PDB entry 1Y77 | X-ray diffraction, 4.50 A resolution (low resolution: residue-level contacts below are approximate; hydrogen-bond / salt-bridge calls are withheld) | chains A and E of the 15 polymer chains in the assembly

Chain A:
Molecule: DNA-directed RNA polymerase II largest subunit
From: Saccharomyces cerevisiae
Notes: EC 2.7.7.6
Reference sequence: P04050 (RPB1_YEAST); residues 1-1733 here = UniProt positions 1-1733
Sequence (1733 residues; row label = number of the first residue in the row):
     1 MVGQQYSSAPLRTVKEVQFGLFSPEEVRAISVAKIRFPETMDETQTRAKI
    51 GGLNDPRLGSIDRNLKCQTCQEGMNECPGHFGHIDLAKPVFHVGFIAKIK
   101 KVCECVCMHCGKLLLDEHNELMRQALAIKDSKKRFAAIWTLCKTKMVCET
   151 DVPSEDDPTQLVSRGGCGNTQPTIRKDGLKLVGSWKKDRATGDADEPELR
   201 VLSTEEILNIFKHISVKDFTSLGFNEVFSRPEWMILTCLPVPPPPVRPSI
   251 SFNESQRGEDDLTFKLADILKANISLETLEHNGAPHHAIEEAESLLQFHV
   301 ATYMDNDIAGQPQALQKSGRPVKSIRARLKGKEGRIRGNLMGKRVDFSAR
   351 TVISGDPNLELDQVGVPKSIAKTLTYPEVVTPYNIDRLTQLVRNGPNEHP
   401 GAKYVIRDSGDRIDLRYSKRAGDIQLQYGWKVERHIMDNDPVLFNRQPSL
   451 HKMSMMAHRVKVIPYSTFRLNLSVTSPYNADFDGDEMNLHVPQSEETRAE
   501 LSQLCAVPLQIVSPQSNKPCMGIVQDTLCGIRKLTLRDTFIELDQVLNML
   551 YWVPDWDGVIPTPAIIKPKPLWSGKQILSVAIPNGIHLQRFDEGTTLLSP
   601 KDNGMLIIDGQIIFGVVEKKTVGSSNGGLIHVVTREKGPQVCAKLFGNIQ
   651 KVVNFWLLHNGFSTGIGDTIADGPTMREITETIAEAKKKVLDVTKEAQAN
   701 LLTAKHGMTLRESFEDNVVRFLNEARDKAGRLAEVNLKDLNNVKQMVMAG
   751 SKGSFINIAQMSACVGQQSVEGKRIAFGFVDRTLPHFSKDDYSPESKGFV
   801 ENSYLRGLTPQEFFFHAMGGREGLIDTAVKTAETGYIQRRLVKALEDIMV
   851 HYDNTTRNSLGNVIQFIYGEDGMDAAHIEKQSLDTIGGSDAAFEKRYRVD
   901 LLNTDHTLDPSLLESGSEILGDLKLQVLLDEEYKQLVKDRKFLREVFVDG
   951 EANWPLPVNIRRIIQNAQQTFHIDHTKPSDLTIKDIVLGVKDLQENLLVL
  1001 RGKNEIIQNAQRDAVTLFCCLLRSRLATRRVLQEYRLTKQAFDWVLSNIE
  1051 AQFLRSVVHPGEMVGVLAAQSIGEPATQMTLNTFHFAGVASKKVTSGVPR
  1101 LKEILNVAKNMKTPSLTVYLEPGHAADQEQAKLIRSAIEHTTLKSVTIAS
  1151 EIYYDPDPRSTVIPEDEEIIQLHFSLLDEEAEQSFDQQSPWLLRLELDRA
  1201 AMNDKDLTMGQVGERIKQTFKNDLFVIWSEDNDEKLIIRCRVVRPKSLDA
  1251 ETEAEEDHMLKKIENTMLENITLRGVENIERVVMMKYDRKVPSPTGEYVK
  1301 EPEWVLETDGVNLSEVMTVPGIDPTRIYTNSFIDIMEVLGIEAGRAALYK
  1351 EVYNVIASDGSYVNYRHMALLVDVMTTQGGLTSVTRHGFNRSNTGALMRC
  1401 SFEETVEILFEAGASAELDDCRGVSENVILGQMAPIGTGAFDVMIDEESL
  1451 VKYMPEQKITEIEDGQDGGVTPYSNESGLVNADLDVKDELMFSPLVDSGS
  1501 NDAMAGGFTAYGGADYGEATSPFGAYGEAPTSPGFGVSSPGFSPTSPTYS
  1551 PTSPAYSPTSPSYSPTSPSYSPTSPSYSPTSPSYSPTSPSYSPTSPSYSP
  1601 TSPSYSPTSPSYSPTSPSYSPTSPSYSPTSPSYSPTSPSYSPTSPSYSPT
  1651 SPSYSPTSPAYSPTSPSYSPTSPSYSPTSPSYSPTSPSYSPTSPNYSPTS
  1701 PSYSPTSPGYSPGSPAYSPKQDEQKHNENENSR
Disordered / not traced: 1, 187-194, 1082-1091, 1177-1186, 1244-1253, 1456-1733
Curated features (UniProtKB/Swiss-Prot):
  - region: Pro-248 to Asp-260 (Lid loop), Asn-306 to Lys-323 (Rudder loop), Pro-810 to Glu-822 (Bridging helix)
  - binding site (Zn(2+)): Cys-67, Cys-70, Cys-77, His-80, Cys-107, Cys-110, Cys-148, Cys-167
  - binding site (Mg(2+)): Asp-481, Asp-483, Asp-485
  - modified residue: Thr-1471 (Phosphothreonine)
  - cross-link (Glycyl lysine isopeptide (Lys-Gly)): Lys-695 (interchain with G-Cter in ubiquitin), Lys-1246 (interchain with G-Cter in ubiquitin), Lys-1350 (interchain with G-Cter in ubiquitin)
Bound ions: Zn2+ site 1: Cys-67, Cys-70, Cys-77, His-80; Zn2+ site 2 near Cys-167 (its only coordinating residue here); Mg2+: Asp-481, Asp-483 (shared with 1 residue of chain P)
Small-molecule neighbours: phosphomethylphosphonic acid guanylate ester (G2P): Pro-448, Asn-479, Lys-752, Gln-1078
What the authors report for this chain:
  - binding site for phosphomethylphosphonic acid guanylate ester: Asn-479
  - specificity-determining residues: Asn-479 (proposed by the authors, not directly observed)

Chain E:
Molecule: DNA-directed RNA polymerases I, II, and III 27 kDa polypeptide
From: Saccharomyces cerevisiae
Notes: EC 2.7.7.6
Reference sequence: P20434 (RPB5_YEAST); residue numbers follow UniProt; this construct covers 1-215
Sequence (215 residues; numbered 1 to 215; the number before each row is that of its first residue):
     1 MDQENERNISRLWRAFRTVKEMVKDRGYFITQEEVELPLEDFKAKYCDSM
    51 GRPQRKMMSFQANPTEESISKFPDMGSLWVEFCDEPSVGVKTMKTFVIHI
   101 QEKNFQTGIFVYQNNITPSAMKLVPSIPPATIETFNEAALVVNITHHELV
   151 PKHIRLSSDEKRELLKRYRLKESQLPRIQRADPVALYLGLKRGEVVKIIR
   201 KSETSGRYASYRICM
Disordered / not traced: 1

How chain A and chain E interact:
Contacting residue pairs (77):
  Arg-857(A) with Tyr-168(E); Leu-170(E)
  Leu-860(A) with Gln-174(E)
  Gly-861(A) with Gln-174(E)
  Asn-862(A) with Ser-173(E); Gln-174(E)
  Val-863(A) with Leu-170(E); Gln-174(E); Pro-176(E)
  Gln-865(A) with Tyr-208(E)
  Phe-866(A) with Tyr-168(E); Tyr-208(E); Ser-210(E); Tyr-211(E)
  Ile-867(A) with Tyr-208(E)
  Gly-869(A) with Thr-204(E)
  Glu-870(A) with Arg-200(E); Ser-202(E); Thr-204(E); Ser-205(E); Tyr-208(E)
  Asp-871(A) with Thr-204(E)
  Phe-942(A) with Gly-206(E); Arg-207(E)
  Glu-945(A) with Lys-201(E)
  Val-946(A) with Lys-201(E)
  Phe-947(A) with Glu-203(E)
  Leu-956(A) with Thr-204(E)
  Asn-1004(A) with Arg-167(E)
  Ile-1006(A) with Glu-163(E); Leu-164(E); Arg-167(E)
  Ile-1007(A) with Tyr-168(E)
  Asp-1013(A) with Ser-205(E); Arg-207(E)
  Ala-1014(A) with Ser-205(E)
  Leu-1017(A) with Ser-202(E); Glu-203(E); Thr-204(E); Ser-205(E); Gly-206(E)
  Met-1317(A) with Val-142(E)
  Thr-1318(A) with Arg-11(E); Arg-14(E); Ala-138(E)
  Pro-1324(A) with Val-142(E); His-147(E)
  Thr-1325(A) with His-146(E); His-147(E); Glu-148(E)
  Arg-1326(A) with His-147(E); Glu-148(E)
  Ile-1327(A) with His-147(E)
  Glu-1337(A) with Pro-183(E)
  Val-1338(A) with Pro-183(E)
  Leu-1339(A) with His-147(E); Val-150(E); Val-184(E)
  Gly-1340(A) with Asp-182(E); Pro-183(E)
  Ile-1341(A) with Asp-182(E); Arg-212(E)
  Glu-1342(A) with His-153(E); Ile-198(E); Arg-200(E); Arg-212(E)
  Ala-1343(A) with Leu-149(E); Val-150(E)
  Arg-1345(A) with Arg-200(E)
  Tyr-1349(A) with Glu-203(E)
  Tyr-1365(A) with Glu-203(E)
  Arg-1366(A) with Thr-204(E)
  Thr-1376(A) with Arg-212(E)
  Thr-1377(A) with Arg-177(E); Arg-212(E)
  Gln-1378(A) with Arg-177(E)
  Gly-1379(A) with Gln-179(E)
Interface residues without a listed pair, chain A (52 interface residues in all): Trp-954, Ala-1010, Val-1319, Tyr-1328, Ile-1335, Met-1336, Ala-1346, Ala-1347, Asp-1373
Interface residues without a listed pair, chain E (43 interface residues in all): Val-141, Ile-144, Pro-151, Glu-160, Leu-175, Ile-178, Ala-209

In short:
The interface between chain A and chain E involves 52 residues on one side and 43 on the other. Bound to chain
A: phosphomethylphosphonic acid guanylate ester. UniProt lists 8 Zn2+-binding residues and 3 Mg2+-binding
residues on chain A. The paper reports a binding site for phosphomethylphosphonic acid guanylate ester at
Asn-479(A); the specificity determinant Asn-479(A).
Here chain A is DNA-directed RNA polymerase II largest subunit and chain E is DNA-directed RNA polymerases I,
II, and III 27 kDa polypeptide, both from Saccharomyces cerevisiae. Entry 1Y77 (Complete RNA Polymerase II
elongation complex with substrate analogue GMPCPP) was determined by X-ray diffraction, deposited together
with 1Y1W, 1Y1V and 1Y1Y.
